PDB entry 3VR5 | X-ray diffraction, 3.90 A resolution | chains E and G of the 8 polymer chains in the assembly

# Chain E
Molecule: V-type sodium ATPase subunit B
Organism: Enterococcus hirae
Notes: EC 3.6.3.15
UniProtKB: Q08637 (NTPB_ENTHR); residue numbers follow UniProt; this construct covers 1-458
Chain sequence (465 residues; numbered -6 to 458; the number before each row is that of its first residue; numbers below 1 keep their minus sign (Gly-6 is residue -6)):
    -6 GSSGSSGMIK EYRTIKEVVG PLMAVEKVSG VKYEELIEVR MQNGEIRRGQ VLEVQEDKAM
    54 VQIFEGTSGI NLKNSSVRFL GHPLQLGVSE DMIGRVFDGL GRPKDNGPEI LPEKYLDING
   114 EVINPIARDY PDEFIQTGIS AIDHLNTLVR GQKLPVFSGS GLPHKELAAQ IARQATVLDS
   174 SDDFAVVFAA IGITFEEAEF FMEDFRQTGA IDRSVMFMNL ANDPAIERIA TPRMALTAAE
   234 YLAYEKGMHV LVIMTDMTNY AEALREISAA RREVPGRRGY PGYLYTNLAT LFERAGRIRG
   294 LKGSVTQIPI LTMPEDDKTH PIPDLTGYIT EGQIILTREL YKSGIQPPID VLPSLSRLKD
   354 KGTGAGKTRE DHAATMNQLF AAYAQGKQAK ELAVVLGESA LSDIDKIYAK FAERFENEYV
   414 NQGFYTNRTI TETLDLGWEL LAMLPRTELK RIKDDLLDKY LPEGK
Not modelled in the structure: -6 to 3, 456-458
Modified residues: Mse1 (selenomethionine); Mse16, Mse34, Mse53, Mse85, Mse195, Mse209, Mse211, Mse227, Mse241, Mse247, Mse250, Mse306, Mse369, Mse436 (selenomethionine; parent Met)
Construct notes: expression tag (-6 to 0)

# Chain G
Molecule: V-type sodium ATPase subunit D
Organism: Enterococcus hirae
Notes: EC 3.6.3.15
Chain sequence (217 residues; row label = number of the first residue in the row; numbers below 1 keep their minus sign (Gly-6 is residue -6)):
    -6 GSSGSSGMRL NVNPTRMELT RLKKQLTTAT RGHKLLKDKQ DELMRQFILL IRKNNELRQA
    54 IEKETQTAMK DFVLAKSTVE EAFIDELLAL PAENVSISVV EKNIMSVKVP LMNFQYDETL
   114 NETPLEYGYL HSNAELDRSI DGFTQLLPKL LKLAEVEKTC QLMAEEIEKT RRRVNALEYM
   174 TIPQLEETIY YIKMKLEENE RAEVTRLIKV KNMGTEE
Not modelled in the structure: -6 to 5, 68-75, 84-85, 89-91, 108-131, 207-210
Modified residues: Mse1 (selenomethionine); Mse10, Mse37, Mse62, Mse98, Mse105, Mse156, Mse173, Mse187, Mse206 (selenomethionine; parent Met)

# Chain E / chain G interface
Contacting residue pairs (9; chain E residue first):
  Val267(E) - Thr198(G)
  Val267(E) - Lys202(G)
  Pro268(E) - Thr198(G)
  Gly269(E) - Arg194(G)
  Arg271(E) - Tyr183(G)  hydrogen bond
  Arg271(E) - Mse187(G)
  Arg271(E) - Arg194(G)
  Gly272(E) - Arg194(G)
  Asp310(E) - Tyr183(G)  hydrogen bond
Also at the interface, not in a pair above, chain E (8 interface residues in all): Thr312, Val388
Also at the interface, not in a pair above, chain G (6 interface residues in all): Tyr172

# Summary
8 residues of chain E and 6 residues of chain G are in contact; the contacts include 2 hydrogen bonds. Polar
contacts include Arg271(E)-Tyr183(G) and Asp310(E)-Tyr183(G).
Chain E is V-type sodium ATPase subunit B and chain G is V-type sodium ATPase subunit D, both from
Enterococcus hirae; the structure, Crystal structure of nucleotide-free Enterococcus hirae V1-ATPase [eV1(L)],
was determined by X-ray diffraction together with 3VR2, 3VR3 and 3VR4 from the same study.
